4HWS - chains A and B; structure by X-ray diffraction, 1.70 A resolution.

== Chain A (and B) ==
Protein: Threonine--tRNA ligase
Source organism: Escherichia coli
Notes: EC 6.1.1.3; chain B of this document is another copy of the same molecule, construct and numbering; everything in this record applies to it too
UniProtKB: P0A8M3 (SYT_ECOLI); residue numbers follow UniProt; this construct covers 242-642
Sequence (411 residues; each row starts with the number of its first residue):
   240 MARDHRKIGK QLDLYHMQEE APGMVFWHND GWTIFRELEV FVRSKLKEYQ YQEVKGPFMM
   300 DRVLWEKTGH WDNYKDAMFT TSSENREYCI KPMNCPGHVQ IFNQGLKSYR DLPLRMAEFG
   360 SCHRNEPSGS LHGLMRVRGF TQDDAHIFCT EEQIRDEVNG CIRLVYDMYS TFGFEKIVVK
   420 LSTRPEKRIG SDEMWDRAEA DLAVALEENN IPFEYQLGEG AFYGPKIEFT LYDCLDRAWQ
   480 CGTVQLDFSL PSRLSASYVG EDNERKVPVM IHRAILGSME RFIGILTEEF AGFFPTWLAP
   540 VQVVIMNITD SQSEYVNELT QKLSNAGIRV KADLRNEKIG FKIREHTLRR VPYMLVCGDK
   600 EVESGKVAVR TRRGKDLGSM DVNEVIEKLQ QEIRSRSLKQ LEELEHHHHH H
Not modelled in the structure: 240-241 (chain B: 240-241, 640-650)
Differences from the reference sequence: expression tag (240-241, 643-650)
Ion coordination: Zn2+: Cys334, His385, His511 (together with 1B3)
Residues lining bound ligands: 1B3 (N-{[3-(4-amino-2-chloroquinazolin-7-yl)phenyl]sulfonyl}-L-threoninamide): Met332, Cys334, Arg363, Glu365, Leu373, Met374, Arg375, Val376, Phe379, Gln381, Asp383, Ala384, His385, Tyr462, Lys465, Gln479, Thr482, Gln484, His511, Arg512, Ala513, Gly516, Ser517, Glu519, Arg520
Curated features (UniProtKB/Swiss-Prot):
  - binding site (mRNA): Lys246 to Lys249, Asn342 to Arg349, Ile547 to Asp549, Asn575 to Thr586, Val595 to Glu600, Arg609, Asp615
  - binding site (tRNA(Thr)): His309, Arg325, Tyr348, Arg349
  - binding site (tRNA): Tyr313 to Met317, Arg363, Arg375, Tyr462, Gln484, Ile547 to Asp549, Asn575 to Arg583, Arg589, Val595 to Glu600, Arg609
  - binding site (Zn(2+)): Cys334, His385, His511
  - binding site (AMP): Arg363 to Glu365, Val376, Phe379, Gln381, Gln479, Cys480, Ser517, Arg520
  - modified residue: Lys286 (N6-acetyllysine)

== Chain A / chain B interface ==
Pairs across the interface (89; chain A residue first):
  His255(A) with Gln339(B); Gln343(B)
  Gln257(A) with Gln339(B)
  Glu258(A) with Arg325(B), salt bridge
  Glu259(A) with Met299(B); Asp300(B), hydrogen bond (backbone-backbone); Tyr327(B)
  Ala260(A) with Met298(B); Met299(B), hydrophobic
  Pro261(A) with Arg325(B); Tyr327(B)
  Met263(A) with Pro296(B), hydrophobic; Phe297(B), hydrophobic; Met298(B)
  Val264(A) with Lys294(B); Gly295(B); Pro296(B)
  Phe265(A) with Lys294(B); Pro296(B), hydrophobic; Gln339(B)
  Trp266(A) with Val293(B); Lys294(B), hydrogen bond (backbone-backbone); Ile340(B)
  Asn268(A) with Gln291(B); Glu292(B), hydrogen bond (side chain-backbone); Val293(B)
  Trp271(A) with Glu292(B), hydrogen bond; Val293(B); Lys294(B)
  Arg275(A) with Arg282(B); Glu292(B), salt bridge
  Arg282(A) with Arg275(B)
  Lys286(A) with Ser563(B), hydrogen bond (side chain-backbone)
  Gln291(A) with Asn268(B)
  Glu292(A) with Asn268(B), hydrogen bond (backbone-side chain); Trp271(B), hydrogen bond; Arg275(B), salt bridge
  Val293(A) with Trp266(B); Asn268(B); Trp271(B)
  Lys294(A) with Phe265(B); Trp266(B), hydrogen bond (backbone-backbone); Trp271(B)
  Pro296(A) with Met263(B), hydrophobic; Val264(B); Phe265(B)
  Phe297(A) with Phe297(B), hydrophobic; Ser360(B); His362(B)
  Met298(A) with Ala260(B); Met263(B), hydrophobic; Phe318(B), hydrophobic; His362(B)
  Met299(A) with Glu259(B); Phe265(B), hydrophobic
  Asp300(A) with Glu259(B), hydrogen bond (backbone-backbone)
  Leu303(A) with Glu259(B)
  Phe318(A) with Thr320(B); Ser321(B); Ser322(B)
  Thr319(A) with Thr319(B); Thr320(B), hydrogen bond (backbone-side chain)
  Thr320(A) with Phe318(B); Thr319(B), hydrogen bond (side chain-backbone)
  Ser321(A) with Phe318(B)
  Ser322(A) with Phe318(B); Asn364(B), hydrogen bond; Arg377(B), hydrogen bond
  Glu323(A) with Pro366(B); Ser367(B), hydrogen bond; Arg377(B), salt bridge
  Arg325(A) with Glu258(B), salt bridge; Pro261(B)
  Tyr327(A) with Glu259(B); Pro261(B)
  Ile329(A) with Ile329(B), hydrophobic
  Gln339(A) with His255(B); Gln257(B), hydrogen bond; Phe265(B)
  Ile340(A) with Trp266(B); His267(B)
  Gln343(A) with His255(B)
  His362(A) with Phe297(B)
  Asn364(A) with Ser322(B), hydrogen bond
  Pro366(A) with Glu323(B)
  Ser367(A) with Glu323(B), hydrogen bond
  Arg377(A) with Ser322(B), hydrogen bond; Glu323(B), salt bridge
  Ser563(A) with Lys286(B), hydrogen bond (backbone-side chain)
Interface residues without a listed pair, chain A (47 interface residues in all): His267, Gly295, Gly336, Glu365
Interface residues without a listed pair, chain B (48 interface residues in all): Leu303, Gly336, Glu365

== In short ==
47 residues of chain A and 48 residues of chain B are in contact; the contacts include 19 hydrogen bonds and 6
salt bridges. Polar contacts include Glu258(A)-Arg325(B), Arg275(A)-Glu292(B) and Glu323(A)-Arg377(B). Chain A
binds compound 1B3.
Both chains are Threonine--tRNA ligase (Escherichia coli). Entry 4HWS (Crystal structure of E. coli
Threonyl-tRNA synthetase bound to a novel inhibitor) was determined by X-ray diffraction (same publication as
4HWO, 4HWP, 4HWR and 4HWT).
